6OZB - chains B and C of the 3 polymer chains in the assembly; structure by X-ray diffraction, 1.80 A resolution.

# Chain B (and C)
Name: Two-component sensor histidine kinase
Source organism: Nostoc sp. (strain PCC 7120 / SAG 25.82 / UTEX 2576)
Notes: chain C of this document is another copy of the same molecule, construct and numbering; everything in this record applies to it too
UniProtKB: Q8YTL8 (Q8YTL8_NOSS1); numbering as in UniProt (aligned over 1-200)
Sequence (207 residues; row label = number of the first residue in the row):
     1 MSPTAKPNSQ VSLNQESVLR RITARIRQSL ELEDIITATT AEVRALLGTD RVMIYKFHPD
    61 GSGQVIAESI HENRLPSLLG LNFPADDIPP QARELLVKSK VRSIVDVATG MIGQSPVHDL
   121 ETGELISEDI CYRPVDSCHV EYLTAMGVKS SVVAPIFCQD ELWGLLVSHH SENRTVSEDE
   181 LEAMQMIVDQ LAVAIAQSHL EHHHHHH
Unresolved in the structure: 1-10, 119-125, 204-207 (chain C: 1-10, 204-207)
Construct notes: engineered mutation H71 (Tyr in Q8YTL8); expression tag (201-207)
Glycans and other covalent adducts: phycoerythrobilin (PEB) linked to C138
Ligand contacts: phycoerythrobilin (PEB): M53, Y55, L78, F83, D86, D87, I88, P89, A92, S103, V105, I112, Q114, R133, P134, V135, D136, H139, Y142, L143, M146, S151, V153, L165, V167, H169

# How chain B and chain C interact
Residue-residue contacts (13; chain B residue first):
  D106(B) with P134(C)
  T109(B) with T109(C); G110(C); M111(C); P134(C)
  I130(B) with C131(C)
  Y132(B) with Y132(C); R133(C); P134(C)
  N173(B) with S137(C)
  T175(B) with P134(C); D136(C)
  S177(B) with Q91(C)
Other interface residues (no listed pair), chain B (8 interface residues in all): M111
Other interface residues (no listed pair), chain C (11 interface residues in all): V135

# In short
8 residues of chain B face 11 of chain C across their interface. Phycoerythrobilin is covalently linked to
C138(B).
Chain B and chain C are both Two-component sensor histidine kinase (Nostoc sp. (strain PCC 7120 / SAG 25.82 /
UTEX 2576)); the structure, Crystal structure of the phycoerythrobilin-bound GAF domain from a cyanobacterial
phytochrome, was determined by X-ray diffraction together with 6OZA from the same study.
